PDB entry 8AOZ | X-ray diffraction, 1.90 A resolution | chain AAA

Chain AAA:
Molecule: Beta-ribofuranosylaminobenzene 5'-phosphate synthase
From: Streptomyces kaniharaensis
UniProtKB: A0A5S9CYM0 (A0A5S9CYM0_9ACTN); residue numbers follow UniProt; this construct covers 1-341
Chain sequence (341 residues; row label = number of the first residue in the row):
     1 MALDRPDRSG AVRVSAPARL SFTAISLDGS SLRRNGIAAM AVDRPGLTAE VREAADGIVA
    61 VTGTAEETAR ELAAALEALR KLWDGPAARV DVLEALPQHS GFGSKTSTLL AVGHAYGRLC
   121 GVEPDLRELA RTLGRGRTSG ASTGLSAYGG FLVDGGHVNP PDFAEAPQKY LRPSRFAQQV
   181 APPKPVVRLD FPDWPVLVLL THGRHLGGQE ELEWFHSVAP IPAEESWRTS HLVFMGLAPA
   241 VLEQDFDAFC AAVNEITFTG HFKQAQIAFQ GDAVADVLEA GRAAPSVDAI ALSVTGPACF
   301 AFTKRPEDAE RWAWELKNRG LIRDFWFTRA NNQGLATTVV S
Unresolved in the structure: 1-9, 173-179
Differences from the reference sequence: engineered mutation Ala-24 (Leu in A0A5S9CYM0)
Ion coordination: Na+: Gly-281, Arg-282, Ala-284, Val-287
Ligand contacts:
  - diphosphate (DPO): Arg-19, Pro-97, Gln-98, His-99, Ser-100, Gly-101, Phe-102, Gly-103, Ser-104, Lys-105, Arg-135, Val-294
  - MZU (4-azanyl-3-[(2S,3R,4S,5R)-3,4-bis(oxidanyl)-5-(phosphonooxymethyl)oxolan-2-yl]-1H-pyrazole-5-carboxylic acid): Arg-19, Ser-21, Thr-23, Ala-24, Ile-37, Gly-103, Thr-106, Arg-135, Gly-136, Thr-138, Ser-139, Ala-141, Ser-142, Phe-262, Gln-266, Val-294
What the authors report for this chain:
  - mutagenesis - T138A, T138V (10-fold), K263A: decreased catalytic activity
  - mutagenesis - T138A: unchanged binding to APDA
  - mutagenesis - T138S, Q266A: decreased stability
  - mutagenesis - E211A: abolished catalytic activity
  - catalytic residues: Glu-211 (proposed by the authors, not directly observed)
  - mutagenesis - S21A (10-fold), S174A: decreased catalytic activity on APDA
  - conformationally variable residues (order/disorder transition, side-chain flip): Ile-37, Thr-138, Arg-172 to Val-180
  - binding site for MZU: Ser-21, Thr-138, Gln-266
  - catalytic residues: Thr-138 (from molecular simulation)
  - mutagenesis - S21A (100-fold), S174A, K263A: decreased binding to APDA
  - mutagenesis - K263A: decreased binding to PRPP

Summary:
Chain AAA binds diphosphate and compound MZU. The Na+ site is built by Gly-281, Arg-282, Ala-284 and Val-287.
The paper reports catalytic residues Glu-211 and Thr-138; T138A, T138V and K263A reduce catalytic activity; 8
substitutions were tested in all.
Chain AAA is Beta-ribofuranosylaminobenzene 5'-phosphate synthase (Streptomyces kaniharaensis); the structure,
ForT Mutant L24A, was determined by X-ray diffraction.
